PDB entry 8UAE | electron microscopy, 3.25 A resolution | chains C and M of the 18 polymer chains in the assembly

[Chain C]
Molecule: SIR2-like domain-containing protein
Organism: Escherichia coli
Reference sequence: A0A7B5N0T7 (A0A7B5N0T7_ECOLX); numbering as in UniProt (aligned over 1-415)
Sequence (415 residues; row label = number of the first residue in the row):
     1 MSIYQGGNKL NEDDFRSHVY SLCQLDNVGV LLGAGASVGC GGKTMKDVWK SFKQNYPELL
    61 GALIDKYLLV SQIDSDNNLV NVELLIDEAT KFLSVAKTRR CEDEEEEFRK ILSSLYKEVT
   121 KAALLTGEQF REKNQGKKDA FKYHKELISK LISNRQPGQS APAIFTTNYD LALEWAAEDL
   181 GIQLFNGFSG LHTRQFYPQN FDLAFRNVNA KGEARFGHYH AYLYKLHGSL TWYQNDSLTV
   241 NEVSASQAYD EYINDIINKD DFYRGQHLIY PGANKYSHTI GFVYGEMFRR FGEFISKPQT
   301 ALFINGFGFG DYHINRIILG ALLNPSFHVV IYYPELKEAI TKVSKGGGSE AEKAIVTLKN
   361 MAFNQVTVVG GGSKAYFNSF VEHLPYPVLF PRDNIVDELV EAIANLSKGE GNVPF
Not modelled in the structure: 1, 210-217, 408-415
Small-molecule neighbours: Adenosine-5-Diphosphoribose (AR6; [(2R,3S,4R,5R)-5-(6-aminopurin-9-yl)-3,4-dihydroxy-oxolan-2-yl]methyl [hydroxy-[[(2R,3S,4R,5S)-3,4,5-trihydroxyoxolan-2-yl]methoxy]phosphoryl] hydrogen phosphate): Ala-34, Gly-35, Val-38, Thr-44, Met-45, Glu-83, Thr-167, His-227, Asn-305, Gly-306, Phe-307, Gly-308, Asp-311, Pro-334, Glu-335, Tyr-376, Phe-377
What the authors report for this chain:
  - catalytic residues: His-227, Asp-311, His-313
  - mutagenesis - H227A, D311A, H313A: abolished catalytic activity on NAD+
  - mutagenesis - H227A, D311A, H313A: decreased catalytic activity on single-stranded DNA
  - mutagenesis - H227A: decreased growth

[Chain M]
Molecule: Nucleoside triphosphate hydrolase
Organism: Escherichia coli
Reference sequence: A0A822U1Y5 (A0A822U1Y5_ECOLX); numbering as in UniProt (aligned over 1-610)
Sequence (610 residues; row label = number of the first residue in the row):
     1 MSLFKLTEIS AIGYVVGLEG ERIRINLHEG LQGRLASHRK GVSSVTQPGD LIGFDAGNIL
    61 VVARVTDMAF VEADKAHKAN VGTSDLADIP LRQIIAYAIG FVKRELNGYV FISEDWRLPA
   121 LGSSAVPLTS DFLNIIYSID KEELPKAVEL GVDSRTKTVK IFASVDKLLS RHLAVLGSTG
   181 YGKSNFNALL TRKVSEKYPN SRIVIFDING EYAQAFTGIP NVKHTILGES PNVDSLEKKQ
   241 QKGELYSEEY YCYKKIPYQA LGFAGLIKLL RPSDKTQLPA LRNALSAINR THFKSRNIYL
   301 EKDDGETFLL YDDCRDTNQS KLAEWLDLLR RRRLKRTNVW PPFKSLATLV AEFGCVAADR
   361 SNGSKRDAFG FSNVLPLVKI IQQLAEDIRF KSIVNLNGGG ELADGGTHWD KAMSDEVDYF
   421 FGKEKGQEND WNVHIVNMKN LAQDHAPMLL SALLEMFAEI LFRRGQERSY PTVLLLEEAH
   481 HYLRDPYAEI DSQIKAYERL AKEGRKFKCS LIVSTQRPSE LSPTVLAMCS NWFSLRLTNE
   541 RDLQALRYAM ESGNEQILKQ ISGLPRGDAV AFGSAFNLPV RISINQARPG PKSSDAVFSE
   601 EWANCTELRC
Not modelled in the structure: 1-2, 72-88, 485-497, 606-610
Metal / ion sites: Mg2+: Ser-184, Glu-211
Small-molecule neighbours: ATP-gamma-S: Ser-178, Thr-179, Gly-180, Tyr-181, Gly-182, Lys-183, Ser-184, Asn-185, Glu-211, Arg-566, Gly-567, Ile-584, Asn-585, Gln-586

[Interface between chain C and chain M]
Residue-residue contacts (16; chain C residue first):
  Ser-21(C) / Leu-35(M)
  Ser-21(C) / Val-42(M)
  Gln-24(C) / Leu-35(M)
  Asp-26(C) / Gly-30(M)
  Gln-299(C) / Ser-37(M)  hydrogen bond
  Leu-323(C) / Lys-5(M)
  Pro-325(C) / Lys-5(M)
  Pro-325(C) / Glu-8(M)
  Pro-325(C) / His-38(M)
  Pro-325(C) / Arg-39(M)
  Ser-326(C) / Ser-37(M)
  His-328(C) / Ser-37(M)
  His-328(C) / His-38(M)
  Asn-364(C) / Arg-39(M)
  Asn-364(C) / Lys-40(M)
  Gln-365(C) / Arg-39(M)
Interface residues without a listed pair, chain C (14 interface residues in all): Leu-25, Gln-159, Leu-322, Asn-324
Interface residues without a listed pair, chain M (17 interface residues in all): Leu-3, Ser-10, Leu-31, Gln-32, Gly-33, Arg-34, Ala-36, Gly-41

[In short]
14 residues of chain C and 17 residues of chain M are in contact, with 1 hydrogen bond. Its one
hydrogen-bonded contact is Gln-299(C)/Ser-37(M). Bound to chain C: Adenosine-5-Diphosphoribose. Bound to chain
M: ATP-gamma-S. The paper reports catalytic residues His-227(C), Asp-311(C) and His-313(C); H227A, D311A and
H313A of chain C abolish catalytic activity on NAD+.
Here chain C is SIR2-like domain-containing protein and chain M is Nucleoside triphosphate hydrolase, both
from Escherichia coli. Entry 8UAE (E. coli Sir2_HerA complex (12:6) with ATPgamaS) was determined by electron
microscopy, deposited together with 8SU9, 8SUW, 8SUB, 8SXX and 8UAF.
